3EJX - chains A and F of the 6 polymer chains in the assembly; structure by X-ray diffraction, 1.95 A resolution.

Chain A (and F):
Protein: Diaminopimelate epimerase, chloroplastic
Organism: Arabidopsis thaliana
Notes: EC 5.1.1.7; chain F of this document is another copy of the same molecule, construct and numbering; everything in this record applies to it too
Reference sequence: Q9LFG2 (DAPF_ARATH); residues 1-311 here correspond to UniProt positions 52-362 (UniProt number = residue number + 51)
Sequence (317 residues; each row starts with the number of its first residue):
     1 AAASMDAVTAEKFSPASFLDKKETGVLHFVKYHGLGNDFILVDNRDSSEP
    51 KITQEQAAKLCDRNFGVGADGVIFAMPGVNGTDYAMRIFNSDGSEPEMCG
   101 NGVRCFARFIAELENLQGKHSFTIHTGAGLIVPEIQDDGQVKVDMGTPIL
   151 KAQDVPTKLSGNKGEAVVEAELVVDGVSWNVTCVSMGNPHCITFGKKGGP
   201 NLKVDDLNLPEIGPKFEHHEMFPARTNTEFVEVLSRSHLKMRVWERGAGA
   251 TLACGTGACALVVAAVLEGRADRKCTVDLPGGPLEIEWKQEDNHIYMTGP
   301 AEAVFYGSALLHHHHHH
Not modelled in the structure: 1-24, 312-317 (chain F: 1-10, 312-317)
Construct notes: expression tag (312-317)
Small-molecule neighbours: LL-AziDAP (ZDP; (2S,6S)-2,6-diamino-2-methylheptanedioic acid): Asn37, Phe39, Ile88, Asn90, Pro96, Met98, Cys99, Gly100, Asn101, Gly102, Asn188, Asn227, Glu245, Arg246, Ala248, Ala253, Cys254, Gly255, Thr256

How chain A and chain F interact:
Pairs across the interface (46):
  Lys31(A) - Arg63(F)
  His33(A) - Asn64(F)
  His33(A) - Phe65(F)
  Gly36(A) - Asn64(F)
  Gly36(A) - Phe65(F)
  Asp38(A) - Arg63(F)
  Asp38(A) - Asn64(F)
  Arg63(A) - Lys31(F)
  Arg63(A) - Asp38(F)
  Arg63(A) - Arg63(F)  hydrogen bond (side chain-backbone)
  Arg63(A) - Asn64(F)
  Asn64(A) - His33(F)
  Asn64(A) - Gly36(F)
  Asn64(A) - Asp38(F)
  Asn64(A) - Arg63(F)  hydrogen bond
  Asn64(A) - Leu252(F)
  Phe65(A) - His33(F)
  Phe65(A) - Leu35(F)
  Phe65(A) - Gly36(F)
  Phe65(A) - Leu252(F)  hydrophobic
  Phe65(A) - Val304(F)
  Gly66(A) - Val304(F)
  Val67(A) - Phe305(F)  hydrophobic
  Asp138(A) - Glu11(F)
  Leu252(A) - Asn64(F)
  Leu252(A) - Phe65(F)  hydrophobic
  Ala303(A) - Leu310(F)
  Val304(A) - Phe65(F)
  Val304(A) - Gly66(F)
  Val304(A) - Ala309(F)
  Val304(A) - Leu310(F)  hydrogen bond (backbone-backbone)
  Phe305(A) - Gly66(F)
  Phe305(A) - Val67(F)  hydrophobic
  Phe305(A) - Phe305(F)  hydrophobic
  Phe305(A) - Ser308(F)
  Phe305(A) - Ala309(F)  hydrophobic
  Tyr306(A) - Gly307(F)
  Tyr306(A) - Ser308(F)  hydrogen bond (backbone-backbone)
  Gly307(A) - Tyr306(F)
  Gly307(A) - Gly307(F)
  Ser308(A) - Phe305(F)
  Ser308(A) - Tyr306(F)  hydrogen bond (backbone-backbone)
  Ala309(A) - Val304(F)
  Ala309(A) - Phe305(F)  hydrophobic
  Leu310(A) - Ala303(F)
  Leu310(A) - Val304(F)  hydrogen bond (backbone-backbone)
Interface residues without a listed pair, chain A (22 interface residues in all): His28, Phe29, Leu35
Interface residues without a listed pair, chain F (21 interface residues in all): Phe29

In short:
22 residues of chain A and 21 residues of chain F are in contact, with 6 hydrogen bonds. Polar contacts
include Arg63(A)-Arg63(F), Asn64(A)-Arg63(F) and Val304(A)-Leu310(F). Bound to chain A: LL-AziDAP.
Both chains are Diaminopimelate epimerase, chloroplastic (Arabidopsis thaliana). Entry 3EJX (Crystal structure
of diaminopimelate epimerase from Arabidopsis thaliana in complex with LL-AziDAP) was determined by X-ray
diffraction together with 3EKM from the same study.
